Entry 3MCJ (X-ray diffraction, 1.90 A resolution); this record covers chains A and B of the 3 polymer chains in the assembly.

Chain A (and B):
Molecule: Molybdenum cofactor biosynthesis MOG
From: Aquifex aeolicus
Notes: chain B of this document is another copy of the same molecule, construct and numbering; everything in this record applies to it too
Reference sequence: O66472 (O66472_AQUAE); residues 1-178 here = UniProt positions 1-178
Amino-acid sequence (178 residues; each row starts with the number of its first residue):
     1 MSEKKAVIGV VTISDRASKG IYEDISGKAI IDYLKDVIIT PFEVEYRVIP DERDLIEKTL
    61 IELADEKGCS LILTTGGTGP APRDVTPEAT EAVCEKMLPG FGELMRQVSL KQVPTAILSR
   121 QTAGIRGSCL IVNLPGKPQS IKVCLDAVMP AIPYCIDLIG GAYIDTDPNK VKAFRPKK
Disordered / not traced: 1-3, 178 (chain B: 1-2)

Interface between chain A and chain B:
Residue-residue contacts - 35 pairs, chain A then chain B:
  Gly79(A) - Lys96(B)
  Pro80(A) - Lys96(B)
  Pro80(A) - Cys155(B)  hydrophobic
  Pro80(A) - Leu158(B)  hydrophobic
  Pro80(A) - Ile159(B)
  Ala81(A) - Lys96(B)
  Ala81(A) - Leu158(B)
  Asp84(A) - Lys96(B)  hydrogen bond (backbone-side chain)
  Glu88(A) - Lys96(B)  salt bridge
  Glu103(A) - Glu103(B)
  Arg106(A) - Pro99(B)
  Arg106(A) - Gly100(B)
  Arg106(A) - Glu103(B)  salt bridge
  Gln107(A) - Gln107(B)
  Leu110(A) - Leu104(B)  hydrophobic
  Gln112(A) - Phe174(B)
  Pro114(A) - Ala151(B)
  Pro114(A) - Phe174(B)
  Thr115(A) - Ala151(B)
  Thr115(A) - Tyr154(B)
  Thr115(A) - Phe174(B)
  Thr115(A) - Pro176(B)
  Ile117(A) - Gly100(B)
  Ile117(A) - Phe101(B)
  Ile117(A) - Leu104(B)  hydrophobic
  Ile117(A) - Val148(B)  hydrophobic
  Ile117(A) - Ala151(B)  hydrophobic
  Leu118(A) - Leu98(B)
  Leu118(A) - Phe101(B)  hydrophobic
  Leu118(A) - Ala151(B)
  Leu118(A) - Tyr154(B)  hydrophobic
  Leu118(A) - Cys155(B)  hydrophobic
  Arg120(A) - Lys96(B)
  Arg120(A) - Met97(B)  hydrogen bond (side chain-backbone)
  Arg120(A) - Leu98(B)
Also at the interface, not in a pair above, chain A (18 interface residues in all): Pro82, Val85, Val113
Also at the interface, not in a pair above, chain B (20 interface residues in all): Ile125, Ala147, Pro150

Overview:
The interface between chain A and chain B involves 18 residues on one side and 20 on the other, with 2
hydrogen bonds and 2 salt bridges. Polar pairs include Glu88(A)-Lys96(B), Arg106(A)-Glu103(B) and
Asp84(A)-Lys96(B).
Both chains are Molybdenum cofactor biosynthesis MOG (Aquifex aeolicus). Entry 3MCJ (Crystal structure of
molybdenum cofactor biosynthesis (AQ_061) other form from aquifex aeolicus VF5) was determined by X-ray
diffraction, deposited together with 3MCH and 3MCI.
